PDB entry 1SX6 | X-ray diffraction, 1.95 A resolution | chain A

Chain A:
Protein: Glycolipid transfer protein
Source organism: Homo sapiens
UniProt: Q9NZD2 (GLTP_HUMAN); residues 1-209 here correspond to UniProt positions 0-208 (UniProt number = residue number - 1)
Sequence (209 residues; numbered 1 to 209; the number before each row is that of its first residue):
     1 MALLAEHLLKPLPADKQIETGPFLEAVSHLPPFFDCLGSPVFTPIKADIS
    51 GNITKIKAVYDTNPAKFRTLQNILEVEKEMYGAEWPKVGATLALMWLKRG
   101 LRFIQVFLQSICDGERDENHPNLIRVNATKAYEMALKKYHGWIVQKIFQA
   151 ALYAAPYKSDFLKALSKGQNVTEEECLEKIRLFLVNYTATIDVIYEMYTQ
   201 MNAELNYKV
Disordered / not traced: 1-3, 168
Ligand contacts: beta-D-glucopyranose / beta-D-galactopyranose / oleic acid / sphingosine: Leu4, Leu30, Phe33, Phe34, Leu37, Phe42, Ile45, Asp48, Ile49, Asn52, Lys55, Leu92, Ala93, Trp96, Gly100, Phe103, Ile104, Phe107, Leu108, Ala128, Leu136, His140, Phe148, Ala151, Leu152, Ala155, Phe161, Leu165, Tyr207, Val209
Reported in the primary citation:
  - binding site for beta-D-glucopyranose: Asp48, Asn52, Lys55, Trp96, Tyr207
  - binding site for beta-D-galactopyranose: Lys55, Leu92
  - binding site for sphingosine: Asp48, His140, Val209
  - binding site for oleic acid: His140
  - mutagenesis - W85R: decreased expression
  - conformationally variable residues (side-chain flip): Leu37, Val41, Phe42, Pro44, Ile45, Ile147, Phe148, Ala151, Leu152

Summary:
Ligands of chain A: beta-D-glucopyranose / beta-D-galactopyranose / oleic acid / sphingosine. From the paper:
a binding site for beta-D-glucopyranose at Asp48, Asn52 and Lys55 among others; W85R reduces expression.
Chain A is Glycolipid transfer protein (Homo sapiens); the structure, Crystal structure of human Glycolipid
Transfer protein in lactosylceramide-bound form, was determined by X-ray diffraction, deposited together with
1SWX.
